8SFL - chains A and B of the 4 polymer chains in the assembly; structure by electron microscopy, 3.30 A resolution.

# Chain A
Name: CRISPR-associated endonuclease Cas12a
From: Acidaminococcus sp. BV3L6
Notes: EC 3.1.21.1, 4.6.1.22
UniProtKB: U2UMQ6 (CS12A_ACISB); numbering as in UniProt (aligned over 1-1307)
Amino-acid sequence (1311 residues; numbered -3 to 1307; the number before each row is that of its first residue; numbers below 1 keep their minus sign (Gly-3 is residue -3)):
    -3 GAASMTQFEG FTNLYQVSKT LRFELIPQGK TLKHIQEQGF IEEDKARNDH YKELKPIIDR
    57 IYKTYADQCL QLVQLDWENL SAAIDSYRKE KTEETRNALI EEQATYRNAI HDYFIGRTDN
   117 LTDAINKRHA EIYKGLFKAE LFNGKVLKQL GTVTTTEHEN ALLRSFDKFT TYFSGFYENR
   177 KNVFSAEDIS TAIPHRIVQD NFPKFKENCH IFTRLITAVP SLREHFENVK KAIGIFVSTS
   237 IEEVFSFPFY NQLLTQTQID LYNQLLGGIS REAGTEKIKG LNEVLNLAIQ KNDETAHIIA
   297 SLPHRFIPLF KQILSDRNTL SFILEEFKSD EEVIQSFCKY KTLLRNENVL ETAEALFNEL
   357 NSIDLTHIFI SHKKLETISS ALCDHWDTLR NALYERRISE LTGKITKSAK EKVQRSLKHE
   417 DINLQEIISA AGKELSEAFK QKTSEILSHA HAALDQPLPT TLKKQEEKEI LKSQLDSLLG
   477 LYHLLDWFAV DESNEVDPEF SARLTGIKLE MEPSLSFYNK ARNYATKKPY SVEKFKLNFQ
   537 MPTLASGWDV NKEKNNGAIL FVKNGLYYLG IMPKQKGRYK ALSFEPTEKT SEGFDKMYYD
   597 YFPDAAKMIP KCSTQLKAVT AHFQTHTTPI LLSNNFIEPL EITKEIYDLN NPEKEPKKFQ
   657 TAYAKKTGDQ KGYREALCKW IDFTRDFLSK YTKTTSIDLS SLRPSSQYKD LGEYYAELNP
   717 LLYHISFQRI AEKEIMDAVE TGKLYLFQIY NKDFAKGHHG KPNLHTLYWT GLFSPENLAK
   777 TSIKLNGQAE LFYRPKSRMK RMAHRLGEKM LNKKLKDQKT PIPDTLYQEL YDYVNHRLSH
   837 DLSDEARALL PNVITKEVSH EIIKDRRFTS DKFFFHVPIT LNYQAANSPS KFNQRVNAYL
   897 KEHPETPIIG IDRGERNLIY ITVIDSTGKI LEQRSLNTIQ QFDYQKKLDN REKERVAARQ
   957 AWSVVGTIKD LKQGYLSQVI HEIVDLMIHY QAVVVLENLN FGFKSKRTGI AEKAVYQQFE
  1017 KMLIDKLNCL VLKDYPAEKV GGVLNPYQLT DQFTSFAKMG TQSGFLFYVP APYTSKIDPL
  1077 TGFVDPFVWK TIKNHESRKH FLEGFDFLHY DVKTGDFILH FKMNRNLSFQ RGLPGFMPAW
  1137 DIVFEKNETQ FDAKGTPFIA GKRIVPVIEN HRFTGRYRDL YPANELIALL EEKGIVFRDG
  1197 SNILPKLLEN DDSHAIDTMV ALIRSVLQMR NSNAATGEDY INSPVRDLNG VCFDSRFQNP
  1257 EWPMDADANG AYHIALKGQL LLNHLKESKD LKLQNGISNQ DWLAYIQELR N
Unresolved in the structure: -3 to 0, 266-271, 398-402
Differences from the reference sequence: expression tag (-3 to 0)
UniProt features mapped onto this chain:
  - DNA-binding region: Pro599 to Lys607 (PAM-binding on target DNA), Lys780 to Gly783 (Target DNA), Arg951 to Lys968 (Target DNA), Ser1051 to Ala1053 (Target DNA)
  - region: Met1 to Gly35 (WED-I (OBD-I)), Gln941 to Ala957 (Bridge helix)
  - active site: His800 (For pre-crRNA processing), Lys809 (For pre-crRNA processing), Lys860 (For pre-crRNA processing), Asp908 (For DNase activity of RuvC domain), Glu993 (For DNase activity of RuvC domain), Arg1226 (For DNase activity of nuclease domain), Asp1263 (For DNase activity of RuvC domain)
  - binding site (crRNA): Tyr47 to Lys51, Asn175, Arg176, Lys307 to Leu310, Lys752 to His761, Met806 to Asn808
  - site: Arg18 (Binds crRNA), Thr167 (Binds PAM on target DNA), Arg192 (Binds crRNA), Trp382 (Binds crRNA-target DNA heteroduplex), Lys548 (Binds PAM on target DNA), Lys607 (Binds sequence-specific recognition of both target and non-target strand bases in PAM), His872 (Binds crRNA), Gln1014 (Binds target DNA)
  - mutagenesis: Thr167 (T167A: Wild-type to slightly improved guided indel formation), Arg176 (R176A: Decreased guided indel formation), Arg192 (R192A: Decreased guided indel formation), Trp382 (W382A: Nearly complete loss of guided indel formation), Lys548 (K548A: Decreased guided indel formation), Met604 (M604A: Decreased guided indel formation), Lys607 (K607A: Nearly complete loss of guided indel formation, probable loss of PAM recognition), Lys780 (K780A: Nearly complete loss of guided indel formation), Gly783 (G783P: Complete loss of guided indel formation), Asp908 (D908A: No longer provides resistance to plasmids or phage in E.coli; D908P: Complete loss of guided indel formation; neither DNA strand is cleaved in vitro), Arg951 (R951A: Nearly complete loss of guided indel formation), Arg955 (R955A: Partial loss of guided indel formation), 6 further mutagenesis entries in UniProt
What the authors report for this chain:
  - mutagenesis - F999A, R1003A: unchanged catalytic activity on 20-bp target
  - mutagenesis - F999A, R1003A (14-fold): decreased catalytic activity on 16-bp target
  - mutagenesis - R1003A: unchanged catalytic activity (TS cleavage of the 20-bp target)
  - mutagenesis - R1003A (7-fold): decreased catalytic activity (TS cleavage of the 16-bp target)

# Chain B
Molecule: 48-nt RNA strand
Sequence (48 nucleotides; row label = number of the first residue in the row; numbers below 1 keep their minus sign (U-4 is residue -4)):
    -4 UUUUUAAUUU CUACUCUUGU AGAUGUGAUA AGUGGAAUGC CAUGUGGA
Unresolved in the structure: -4 to 0, 35-43

# How chain A and chain B interact
Pairs across the interface (111):
  Ser14(A) with G20(B), base contact
  Lys15(A) with G20(B), salt bridge to the phosphate
  Thr16(A) with G20(B), hydrogen bond to the sugar; U21(B), sugar contact
  Arg18(A) with U4(B), hydrogen bond to the base; U5(B), sugar contact; U19(B), hydrogen bond to the sugar; U21(B), salt bridge to the phosphate
  Phe19(A) with U4(B), sugar contact
  Glu20(A) with U4(B), sugar contact
  Tyr47(A) with A23(B), hydrogen bond to the phosphate; U24(B), phosphate contact
  Lys51(A) with U24(B), hydrogen bond to the phosphate; A25(B), salt bridge to the phosphate
  Asp55(A) with A25(B), phosphate contact
  Asn175(A) with A23(B), hydrogen bond to the sugar; U24(B), hydrogen bond to the sugar
  Arg176(A) with U24(B), hydrogen bond to the sugar; A25(B), salt bridge to the phosphate
  Arg192(A) with A26(B), hydrogen bond to the sugar
  Phe306(A) with G27(B), sugar contact; U28(B), phosphate contact
  Lys307(A) with G27(B), hydrogen bond to the phosphate
  Gln308(A) with A26(B), phosphate contact
  Ile309(A) with A25(B), sugar contact
  Leu310(A) with A25(B), phosphate contact; A26(B), phosphate contact
  Ser311(A) with A26(B), phosphate contact
  Arg313(A) with A26(B), salt bridge to the phosphate
  Ser317(A) with U28(B), hydrogen bond to the base
  Lys524(A) with U7(B), salt bridge to the phosphate
  Tyr526(A) with C6(B), phosphate contact
  Lys530(A) with G22(B), salt bridge to the phosphate
  Asn747(A) with U4(B), phosphate contact
  Lys748(A) with U3(B), sugar contact; U4(B), hydrogen bond to the phosphate; U15(B), phosphate contact
  Gly753(A) with G14(B), hydrogen bond to the phosphate
  His754(A) with U15(B), phosphate contact
  His755(A) with G14(B), phosphate contact; U15(B), hydrogen bond to the phosphate
  Gly756(A) with U15(B), hydrogen bond to the phosphate; A16(B), phosphate contact
  Lys757(A) with A16(B), hydrogen bond to the phosphate; G17(B), salt bridge to the phosphate
  Asn759(A) with U4(B), hydrogen bond to the base; U5(B), base contact; A18(B), base contact; U19(B), base contact
  Leu760(A) with A18(B), phosphate contact; U19(B), hydrogen bond to the base
  His761(A) with U19(B), stacking on the base; G20(B), phosphate contact
  Glu786(A) with U21(B), sugar contact
  Phe788(A) with G22(B), sugar contact
  Arg790(A) with U5(B), salt bridge to the phosphate
  Met798(A) with A1(B), phosphate contact
  His800(A) with A1(B), hydrogen bond to the phosphate
  Met806(A) with A1(B), base contact
  Leu807(A) with A1(B), hydrogen bond to the base
  Asn808(A) with A1(B), hydrogen bond to the base; U10(B), hydrogen bond to the phosphate; C11(B), hydrogen bond to the phosphate
  Lys809(A) with C9(B), sugar contact; U10(B), hydrogen bond to the phosphate
  Lys810(A) with C9(B), phosphate contact; U10(B), hydrogen bond to the phosphate
  Tyr823(A) with A1(B), base contact
  Lys852(A) with A1(B), base contact; U10(B), sugar contact; C11(B), salt bridge to the phosphate; U12(B), salt bridge to the phosphate
  His856(A) with A2(B), hydrogen bond to the base; U13(B), hydrogen bond to the sugar
  Ile858(A) with A1(B), sugar contact; A2(B), base contact
  Ile859(A) with A2(B), sugar contact
  Lys860(A) with A1(B), sugar contact; A2(B), phosphate contact
  Asp861(A) with A2(B), sugar contact; U3(B), phosphate contact
  Arg862(A) with A2(B), phosphate contact; U3(B), salt bridge to the phosphate
  Arg863(A) with U3(B), salt bridge to the phosphate; U5(B), phosphate contact; C6(B), salt bridge to the phosphate
  Phe864(A) with C6(B), phosphate contact
  Phe870(A) with U4(B), phosphate contact; U5(B), phosphate contact
  His872(A) with U21(B), hydrogen bond to the sugar
  Pro874(A) with G20(B), base contact
  Gln936(A) with A16(B), sugar contact
  Phe938(A) with A8(B), sugar contact; C9(B), phosphate contact
  Tyr940(A) with A8(B), sugar contact
  Lys943(A) with C9(B), salt bridge to the phosphate
  Arg947(A) with A8(B), salt bridge to the phosphate
  Asp966(A) with U7(B), sugar contact
  Leu967(A) with A8(B), sugar contact
  Gly970(A) with U7(B), hydrogen bond to the sugar
  Ser973(A) with G17(B), hydrogen bond to the sugar; A18(B), sugar contact
  Gln974(A) with U7(B), hydrogen bond to the base; A16(B), base contact; G17(B), hydrogen bond to the base
  Ile976(A) with A18(B), sugar contact
  His977(A) with G17(B), sugar contact
  Lys1022(A) with A18(B), salt bridge to the phosphate; U19(B), salt bridge to the phosphate
  Lys1029(A) with G17(B), salt bridge to the phosphate; A18(B), phosphate contact
Interface residues without a listed pair, chain A (81 interface residues in all): Phe172, Thr187, Tyr746, Ala751, Lys752, Pro817, Ile850, Tyr971, Glu1008, Met1018, Asp1021
Interface residues without a listed pair, chain B (29 interface residues in all): A31

# In short
81 residues of chain A and 29 residues of chain B are in contact, with 32 hydrogen bonds, 19 salt bridges and
1 aromatic stacking contact. Among the polar pairs are Arg18(A)-U4(B), Ser317(A)-U28(B) and Asn759(A)-U4(B).
The paper reports that F999A and R1003A of chain A reduce catalytic activity on 16-bp target; R1003A of chain
A reduces catalytic activity (TS cleavage of the 16-bp target).
Here chain A is CRISPR-associated endonuclease Cas12a (Acidaminococcus sp. BV3L6) and chain B is a 48-nt RNA
strand. Entry 8SFL (WT CRISPR-Cas12a with a 15bp R-loop) was determined by electron microscopy, deposited
together with 8SFH, 8SFI, 8SFJ, 8SFN, 8SFO, 8SFP, 8SFQ and 8SFR.
